Entry 6SKL (electron microscopy, 3.70 A resolution); this record covers chains I and Y of the 18 polymer chains in the assembly.

# Chain I
Molecule: DNA fork, leading-strand template
Sequence (85 nucleotides; row label = number of the first residue in the row):
     1 TAGAGTAGGAAGTGATGGTAAGTGATTAGAGAATTGGAGAGTGTGTTTTT
    51 TTTTTTTTTTTTTTTTTTTTTTTTTTTTTTTTTTT
Unresolved in the structure: 1-25, 63-85

# Chain Y
Protein: Chromosome segregation in meiosis protein 3
From: Saccharomyces cerevisiae (strain ATCC 204508 / S288c)
Notes: fragment: Mcm3; engineered mutation(s): CBP-tag at N-terminus
UniProtKB: Q04659 (CSM3_YEAST); numbering as in UniProt (aligned over 1-317)
Amino-acid sequence (317 residues; numbered 1 to 317; the number before each row is that of its first residue):
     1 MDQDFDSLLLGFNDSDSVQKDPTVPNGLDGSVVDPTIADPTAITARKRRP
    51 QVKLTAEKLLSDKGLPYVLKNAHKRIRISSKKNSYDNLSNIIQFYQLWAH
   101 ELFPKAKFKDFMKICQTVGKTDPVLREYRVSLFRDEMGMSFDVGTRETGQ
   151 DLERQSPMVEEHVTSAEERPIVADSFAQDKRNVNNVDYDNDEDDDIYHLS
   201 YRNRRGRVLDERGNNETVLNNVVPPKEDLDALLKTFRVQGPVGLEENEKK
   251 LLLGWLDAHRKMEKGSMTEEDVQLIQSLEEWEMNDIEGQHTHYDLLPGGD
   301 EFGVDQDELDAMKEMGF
Unresolved in the structure: 1-45, 140-317
What the authors report for this chain:
  - binding site for DNA fork, leading-strand template (chain I): Lys47, Arg48

# Interface between chain I and chain Y
Residue-residue contacts - 6 pairs, chain I then chain Y:
  DG29(I) with Arg126(Y), salt bridge to the phosphate
  DG36(I) with Arg48(Y), base contact
  DG37(I) with Arg48(Y), base contact
  DA38(I) with Arg48(Y), phosphate contact
  DG39(I) with Arg48(Y), phosphate contact; Arg49(Y), phosphate contact
Also at the interface, not in a pair above, chain I (6 interface residues in all): DA28
Also at the interface, not in a pair above, chain Y (5 interface residues in all): Lys47, Thr121

# Overview
6 residues of chain I face 5 of chain Y across their interface; the contacts include 1 salt bridge. The
salt-bridged pair is DG29(I)-Arg126(Y). The paper reports a binding site for DNA fork, leading-strand template
(chain I) at Lys47(Y) and Arg48(Y).
Here chain I is DNA fork, leading-strand template and chain Y is Chromosome segregation in meiosis protein 3
(Saccharomyces cerevisiae (strain ATCC 204508 / S288c)). Entry 6SKL (Cryo-EM structure of the CMG Fork
Protection Complex at a replication fork - Conformation 1) was determined by electron microscopy (same
publication as 6SKO).
